2AVP - chain A; structure by X-ray diffraction, 2.04 A resolution.

== Chain A ==
Molecule: synthetic consensus TPR protein
Sequence (70 residues; row label = number of the first residue in the row; numbers below 1 keep their minus sign (Gly-1 is residue -1)):
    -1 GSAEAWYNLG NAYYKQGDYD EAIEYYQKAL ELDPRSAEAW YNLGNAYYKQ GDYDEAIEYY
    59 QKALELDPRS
Not modelled in the structure: -1 to 0
Bound ions: Cd2+ site 1: Asp18, Glu19, Glu63; Cd2+ site 2: Asp50, Glu53

== Overview ==
Asp18, Glu19 and Glu63 form the Cd2+ site 1. Asp50 and Glu53 coordinate Cd2+ site 2.
Chain A is synthetic consensus TPR protein; the structure, Crystal structure of an 8 repeat consensus TPR
superhelix, was determined by X-ray diffraction (same publication as 2HYZ and 2FO7).
